Entry 8K20 (electron microscopy, 3.70 A resolution); this record covers chains F and E of the 6 polymer chains in the assembly.

== Chain F ==
Protein: At5g53043
Source organism: Arabidopsis thaliana
UniProt: Q8GWD7 (Q8GWD7_ARATH); numbering as in UniProt (aligned over 1-96)
Amino-acid sequence (102 residues; each row starts with the number of its first residue):
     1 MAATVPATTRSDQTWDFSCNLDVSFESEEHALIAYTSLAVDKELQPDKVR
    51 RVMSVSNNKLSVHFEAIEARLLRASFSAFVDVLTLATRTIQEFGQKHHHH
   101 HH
Unresolved in the structure: 1-15, 93-102
Sequence notes: expression tag (97-102)

== Chain E ==
Protein: Probable tRNA N6-adenosine threonylcarbamoyltransferase
Source organism: Arabidopsis thaliana
Notes: EC 2.3.1.234
UniProt: O49653 (O49653_ARATH); residues 1-353 here = UniProt positions 1-353
Amino-acid sequence (353 residues; row label = number of the first residue in the row):
     1 MKKKMIAIGFEGSANKIGVGIVTLDGTILANPRHTYITPPGHGFLPRETA
    51 HHHLDHVLPLVKSALETSQVTPEEIDCICYTKGPGMGAPLQVSAIVVRVL
   101 SQLWKKPIVAVNHCVAHIEMGRVVTGADDPVVLYVSGGNTQVIAYSEGRY
   151 RIFGETIDIAVGNCLDRFARVLKLSNDPSPGYNIEQLAKKGENFIDLPYA
   201 VKGMDVSFSGILSYIETTAEEKLKNNECTPADLCYSLQETVFAMLVEITE
   251 RAMAHCDKKDVLIVGGVGCNERLQEMMRTMCSERDGKLFATDDRYCIDNG
   301 AMIAYTGLLAFVNGIETPIEDSTFTQRFRTDEVHAVWREKEAVLLGDKKV
   351 AAN
Unresolved in the structure: 1-2, 340-353
What the authors report for this chain:
  - catalytic residues: His117, Asp298
  - mutagenesis - I17F, K202R, A231G: decreased catalytic activity
  - mutagenesis - H117A, R284C, D298R, Y305A: abolished catalytic activity

== Chain F / chain E interface ==
Residue-residue contacts - 13 pairs, chain F then chain E:
  Ile33(F) with Gln102(E), hydrogen bond (backbone-side chain)
  Thr36(F) with Gln102(E), hydrogen bond
  Ser37(F) with Arg98(E), hydrogen bond (backbone-side chain); Val99(E); Gln102(E), hydrogen bond
  Val40(F) with Arg98(E)
  Asp41(F) with Arg98(E), salt bridge
  Asp81(F) with Leu54(E)
  Val82(F) with Ile95(E), hydrophobic
  Leu85(F) with Leu58(E), hydrophobic; Val96(E), hydrophobic
  Thr89(F) with Val99(E); Leu100(E)
Other interface residues (no listed pair), chain F (12 interface residues in all): Ala86, Arg88, Ile90
Other interface residues (no listed pair), chain E (14 interface residues in all): Val57, Val92, Leu103, Ile319, Glu320, Ser322

== Summary ==
12 residues of chain F and 14 residues of chain E are in contact, with 4 hydrogen bonds and 1 salt bridge.
Polar contacts include Asp41(F)-Arg98(E), Ile33(F)-Gln102(E) and Thr36(F)-Gln102(E). From the paper: catalytic
residues His117(E) and Asp298(E); H117A, R284C and D298R of chain E, among others, abolish catalytic activity;
7 substitutions were tested in all.
Here chain F is At5g53043 and chain E is Probable tRNA N6-adenosine threonylcarbamoyltransferase, both from
Arabidopsis thaliana. Entry 8K20 (Cryo-EM structure of KEOPS complex from Arabidopsis thaliana) was determined
by electron microscopy.
